Entry 7M0D (X-ray diffraction, 1.80 A resolution); this record covers chains A and F of the 5 polymer chains in the assembly.

# Chain A
Protein: DNA polymerase lambda
Organism: Homo sapiens
Notes: EC 2.7.7.7, 4.2.99.-
UniProtKB: Q9UGP5 (DPOLL_HUMAN); residues 234-575 here = UniProt positions 234-575
Amino-acid sequence (346 residues; row label = number of the first residue in the row):
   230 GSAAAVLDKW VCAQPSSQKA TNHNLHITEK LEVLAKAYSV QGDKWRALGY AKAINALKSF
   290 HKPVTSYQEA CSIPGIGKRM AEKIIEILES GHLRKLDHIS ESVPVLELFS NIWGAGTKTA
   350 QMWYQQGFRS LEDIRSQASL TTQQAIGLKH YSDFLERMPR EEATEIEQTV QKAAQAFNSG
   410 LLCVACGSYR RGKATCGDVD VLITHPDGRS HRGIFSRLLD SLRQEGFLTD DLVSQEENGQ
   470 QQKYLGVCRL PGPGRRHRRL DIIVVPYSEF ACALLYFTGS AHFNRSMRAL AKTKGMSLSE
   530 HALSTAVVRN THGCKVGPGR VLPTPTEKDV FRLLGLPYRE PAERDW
Unresolved in the structure: 230-236
Construct notes: expression tag (230-233)
Bound ions: K+ site 1: Gln247, Thr250, Lys287, Ser288, Phe289; K+ site 2: Cys300, Ile302, Ile305 (shared with 1 residue of chain H); Na+ site 1: Ser339, Ile341, Ala344 (together with 1,2-ethanediol) (shared with DG5(F) of chain F); K+ site 3: Ser339 (together with 1,2-ethanediol); Na+ site 2: Asp427, Asp429, Asp490 (together with DUP); Mg2+: Asp427, Asp429 (together with DUP)
Residues lining bound ligands: DUP (2'-deoxyuridine 5'-alpha,beta-imido-triphosphate): Arg386, Gly416, Ser417, Arg420, Cys425, Gly426, Asp427, Asp429, Tyr505, Phe506, Thr507, Gly508, Ser509, Ala510, Asn513
Reported in the primary citation:
  - mutagenesis - R538A, H541A, K544A: decreased catalytic activity on blunt-end DSB
  - mutagenesis - H541A/K544A: decreased catalytic activity on blunt end
  - binding site for the 4-nt DNA strand: Ser463, Glu465, Glu466
  - binding site for the 7-nt DNA strand: Asn467, Glu529, His530, Lys544
  - mutagenesis - K544A: unchanged catalytic activity on complementary DSB

# Chain F
Molecule: 6-nt DNA strand
Sequence (6 nucleotides; numbered 1 to 6; the number before each row is that of its first residue):
     1 CAGTGC
Bound ions: Na+: DG5 (together with 1,2-ethanediol) (shared with Ser339(A), Ile341(A), Ala344(A) of chain A)

# How chain A and chain F interact
Contacting residue pairs (19; chain A residue first):
  Ile341(A) - DG5(F)  phosphate contact
  Trp342(A) - DG5(F)  hydrogen bond to the phosphate
  Trp342(A) - DC6(F)  hydrogen bond to the phosphate
  Gly343(A) - DT4(F)  phosphate contact
  Gly343(A) - DG5(F)  hydrogen bond to the phosphate
  Ala344(A) - DT4(F)  phosphate contact
  Ala344(A) - DG5(F)  phosphate contact
  Gly345(A) - DT4(F)  hydrogen bond to the phosphate
  Gly345(A) - DG5(F)  phosphate contact
  Thr346(A) - DT4(F)  hydrogen bond to the phosphate
  Lys347(A) - DG3(F)  phosphate contact
  Lys347(A) - DT4(F)  hydrogen bond to the phosphate
  Thr348(A) - DG3(F)  phosphate contact
  Thr348(A) - DT4(F)  hydrogen bond to the phosphate
  Leu474(A) - DC6(F)  sugar contact
  Arg488(A) - DC6(F)  salt bridge to the phosphate
  Asp490(A) - DC6(F)  phosphate contact
  Tyr505(A) - DC6(F)  hydrogen bond to the base
  Phe506(A) - DC6(F)  phosphate contact
Also at the interface, not in a pair above, chain A (15 interface residues in all): Asp429, Lys472

# In short
15 residues of chain A and 4 residues of chain F are in contact; the contacts include 8 hydrogen bonds and 1
salt bridge. Polar contacts include Tyr505(A)-DC6(F), Trp342(A)-DG5(F) and Trp342(A)-DC6(F). The paper reports
a binding site for the 7-nt DNA strand at Asn467(A), Glu529(A) and His530(A) among others; R538A, H541A and
K544A of chain A reduce catalytic activity on blunt-end DSB.
Here chain A is DNA polymerase lambda (Homo sapiens) and chain F is a 6-nt DNA strand. Entry 7M0D
(Pre-catalytic quaternary complex of DNA Polymerase Lambda with bound complementary DSB substrate and incoming
dUMPNPP) was determined by X-ray diffraction, deposited together with 7M07, 7M09, 7M0A, 7M0B and 7M0E.
